Entry 4YHX (X-ray diffraction, 2.15 A resolution); this record covers chains A and B of the 3 polymer chains in the assembly.

[Chain A]
Name: Ribosomal protein 3/homing endonuclease-like fusion protein
From: Grosmannia penicillata
UniProt: C7SQG1 (C7SQG1_9PEZI); residues 1-308 here correspond to UniProt positions 420-727 (UniProt number = residue number + 419)
Amino-acid sequence (308 residues; each row starts with the number of its first residue):
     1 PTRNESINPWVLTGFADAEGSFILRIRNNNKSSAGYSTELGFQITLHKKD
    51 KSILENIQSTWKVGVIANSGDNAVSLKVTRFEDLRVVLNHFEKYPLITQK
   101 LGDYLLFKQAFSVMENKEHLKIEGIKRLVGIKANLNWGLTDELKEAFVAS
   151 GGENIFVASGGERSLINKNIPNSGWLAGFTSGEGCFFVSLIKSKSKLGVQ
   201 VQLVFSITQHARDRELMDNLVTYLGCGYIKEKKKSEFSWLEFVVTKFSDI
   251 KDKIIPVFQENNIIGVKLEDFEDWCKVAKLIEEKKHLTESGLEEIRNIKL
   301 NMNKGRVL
Disordered / not traced: 1-3, 157-166, 308
Construct notes: engineered mutation Lys51 (Ile470 in C7SQG1), Glu215 (Ala634 in C7SQG1), Glu260 (Val679 in C7SQG1)
Bound ions: Ca2+ site 1: Ala18, Glu183 (shared with DC15(B) of chain B; 1 residue of chain C); Ca2+ site 2: Glu19, Glu183 (shared with DC15(B), DA16(B) of chain B; 2 residues of chain C); Ca2+ site 3: Glu19, Gly182 (shared with DA16(B) of chain B; 1 residue of chain C)

[Chain B]
Molecule: 27-nt DNA strand
Sequence (27 nucleotides; each row starts with the number of its first residue):
     1 CCTTTCCGCTTATTCAACCCTTTACCC
Bound ions: Ca2+ site 1: DC15 (shared with Ala18(A), Glu183(A) of chain A; 1 residue of chain C); Ca2+ site 2: DC15, DA16 (shared with Glu19(A), Glu183(A) of chain A; 2 residues of chain C); Ca2+ site 3: DA16 (shared with Glu19(A), Gly182(A) of chain A; 1 residue of chain C)

[Chain A / chain B interface]
Residue-residue contacts (55):
  Glu19(A) - DA16(B)  phosphate contact
  Asn29(A) - DT3(B)  base contact
  Lys31(A) - DC2(B)  sugar contact
  Lys31(A) - DT3(B)  base contact
  Ser32(A) - DT3(B)  phosphate contact
  Ser33(A) - DC2(B)  phosphate contact
  Ser33(A) - DT3(B)  hydrogen bond to the phosphate
  Ser37(A) - DT4(B)  base contact
  Thr38(A) - DT5(B)  base contact
  Glu39(A) - DT5(B)  base contact
  Glu39(A) - DC6(B)  hydrogen bond to the base
  Val65(A) - DC6(B)  phosphate contact
  Val65(A) - DC7(B)  phosphate contact
  Ser69(A) - DC9(B)  base contact
  Ser69(A) - DT10(B)  hydrogen bond to the base
  Gly70(A) - DT10(B)  base contact
  Lys77(A) - DG8(B)  hydrogen bond to the base
  Lys77(A) - DC9(B)  base contact
  Thr79(A) - DT5(B)  phosphate contact
  Thr79(A) - DC6(B)  hydrogen bond to the phosphate
  Arg80(A) - DT5(B)  phosphate contact
  Arg80(A) - DC6(B)  phosphate contact
  Phe81(A) - DT5(B)  hydrogen bond to the phosphate
  His119(A) - DT4(B)  salt bridge to the phosphate
  Leu120(A) - DT3(B)  phosphate contact
  Gly182(A) - DA16(B)  phosphate contact
  Glu183(A) - DC15(B)  phosphate contact
  Glu183(A) - DA16(B)  phosphate contact
  Gly184(A) - DA16(B)  sugar contact
  Gly184(A) - DA17(B)  phosphate contact
  Cys185(A) - DA16(B)  sugar contact
  Cys185(A) - DA17(B)  phosphate contact
  Phe187(A) - DC18(B)  phosphate contact
  Phe187(A) - DC19(B)  phosphate contact
  Ile191(A) - DT21(B)  base contact
  Lys192(A) - DT21(B)  base contact
  Thr208(A) - DC15(B)  sugar contact
  Thr208(A) - DA16(B)  hydrogen bond to the base
  Gln209(A) - DC15(B)  phosphate contact
  His210(A) - DT14(B)  salt bridge to the phosphate
  His210(A) - DC15(B)  hydrogen bond to the phosphate
  Lys234(A) - DT14(B)  hydrogen bond to the base
  Phe237(A) - DT13(B)  phosphate contact
  Phe237(A) - DT14(B)  phosphate contact
  Trp239(A) - DC15(B)  base contact
  Trp239(A) - DA16(B)  base contact
  Glu241(A) - DA17(B)  hydrogen bond to the base
  Lys267(A) - DA16(B)  phosphate contact
  Lys267(A) - DA17(B)  salt bridge to the phosphate
  Lys299(A) - DC19(B)  salt bridge to the phosphate
  Met302(A) - DC18(B)  phosphate contact
  Asn303(A) - DA17(B)  phosphate contact
  Asn303(A) - DC18(B)  hydrogen bond to the phosphate
  Lys304(A) - DA17(B)  phosphate contact
  Lys304(A) - DC18(B)  hydrogen bond to the phosphate
Other interface residues (no listed pair), chain A (44 interface residues in all): Arg27, Ala67, Asn68, Lys117, Ser189, Leu190, Lys232, Gly305
Other interface residues (no listed pair), chain B (18 interface residues in all): DC20

[In short]
44 residues of chain A and 18 residues of chain B are in contact; the contacts include 12 hydrogen bonds and 4
salt bridges. Polar contacts include Glu39(A)-DC6(B), Ser69(A)-DT10(B) and Lys77(A)-DG8(B). The Ca2+ site 1 is
built by Ala18(A), Glu183(A) and DC15(B).
Here chain A is Ribosomal protein 3/homing endonuclease-like fusion protein (Grosmannia penicillata) and chain
B is a 27-nt DNA strand. Entry 4YHX (Crystal Structure of LAGLIDADG Meganuclease I-GpeMI Bound to Uncleaved
DNA) was determined by X-ray diffraction (same publication as 4Z1Z, 4Z20, 4YIS and 4YIT).
